PDB entry 8QZB | X-ray diffraction, 1.16 A resolution | chains A and B

[Chain A (and B)]
Protein: D-2-hydroxyacid dehydrogenase
Source organism: Haloferax mediterranei
Notes: chain B of this document is another copy of the same molecule, construct and numbering; everything in this record applies to it too
UniProtKB: Q2VEQ7 (DDH_HALMT); residue numbers follow UniProt; this construct covers 1-308
Sequence (308 residues; each row starts with the number of its first residue):
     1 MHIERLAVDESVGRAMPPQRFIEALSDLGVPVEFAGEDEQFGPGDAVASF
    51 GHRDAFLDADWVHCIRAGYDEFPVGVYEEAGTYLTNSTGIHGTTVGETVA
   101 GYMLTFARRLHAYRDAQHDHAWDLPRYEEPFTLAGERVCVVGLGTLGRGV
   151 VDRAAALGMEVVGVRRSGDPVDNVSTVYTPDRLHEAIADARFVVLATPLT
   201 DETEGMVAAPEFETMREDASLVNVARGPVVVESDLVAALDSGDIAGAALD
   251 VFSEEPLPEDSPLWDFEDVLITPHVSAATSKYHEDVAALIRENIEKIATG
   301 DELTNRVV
UniProt features mapped onto this chain:
  - active site: Arg-226, Glu-255, His-274 (Proton donor)
  - binding site (NAD(+)): Thr-145, Leu-146, Val-224 to Arg-226, Asp-250, His-274 to Ala-277
Bound ions: Na+ site 1: Thr-88, Thr-145 (together with NAD); Na+ site 2: Thr-132, Ala-134; Mg2+ site 1: Asp-172 (shared with 1 residue of chain C); Mg2+ site 2 near Glu-211 (its only coordinating residue here); Na+ site 3: Phe-212, Glu-213, Met-215, Asp-243; Mg2+ site 3 near Asp-265 (its only coordinating residue here)
Ligand contacts:
  - 2-Ketohexanoic acid (7N5): Ala-15, Arg-66, Ala-67, Gly-68, His-91, Arg-226, His-274, Ala-277, Ala-278, Tyr-282
  - NAD (nicotinamide-adenine-dinucleotide): Ala-67, Gly-68, Thr-88, Gly-89, His-91, Val-95, Val-141, Gly-142, Leu-143, Gly-144, Thr-145, Leu-146, Gly-147, Val-164, Arg-165, Arg-166, Pro-180, Ala-196, Thr-197, Pro-198, Leu-199, Thr-203, Met-206, Val-224, Ala-225, Arg-226, Asp-250, Val-251, His-274, Ser-276, Ala-277
What the authors report for this chain:
  - binding site for NAD: Arg-166
  - binding site for chloride ion: Arg-165, Ser-167
  - conformationally variable residues (loop rearrangement): Arg-165 to Val-171
  - binding site for 2-Ketohexanoic acid: Ala-67, Arg-226
  - catalytic residues: Glu-255 (by similarity / conservation)

[How chain A and chain B interact]
Contacting residue pairs - 123 pairs, chain A then chain B:
  Ala-15(A) / Tyr-127(B)
  Met-16(A) / Tyr-127(B)  hydrophobic
  Pro-17(A) / Tyr-127(B)
  Arg-20(A) / Tyr-127(B)
  Arg-20(A) / Glu-128(B)  salt bridge
  Thr-93(A) / Thr-132(B)
  Thr-93(A) / Ala-134(B)
  Thr-94(A) / Arg-108(B)
  Thr-94(A) / Thr-132(B)
  Glu-97(A) / Leu-104(B)
  Glu-97(A) / Arg-108(B)
  Glu-97(A) / Thr-132(B)
  Glu-97(A) / Leu-133(B)  hydrogen bond (side chain-backbone)
  Glu-97(A) / Ala-134(B)  hydrogen bond (side chain-backbone)
  Thr-98(A) / Arg-108(B)  hydrogen bond
  Ala-100(A) / Leu-104(B)  hydrophobic
  Gly-101(A) / Leu-104(B)
  Gly-101(A) / Leu-110(B)
  Tyr-102(A) / Leu-110(B)  hydrophobic
  Leu-104(A) / Glu-97(B)
  Leu-104(A) / Ala-100(B)  hydrophobic
  Leu-104(A) / Gly-101(B)
  Leu-104(A) / Leu-104(B)  hydrophobic
  Thr-105(A) / Leu-110(B)
  Arg-108(A) / Thr-94(B)
  Arg-108(A) / Glu-97(B)
  Arg-108(A) / Thr-98(B)  hydrogen bond
  Arg-108(A) / Val-275(B)
  Arg-108(A) / Ser-276(B)  hydrogen bond (side chain-backbone)
  Arg-108(A) / Ala-277(B)
  Arg-108(A) / Ala-278(B)  hydrogen bond (side chain-backbone)
  Leu-110(A) / Gly-101(B)
  Leu-110(A) / Thr-105(B)
  His-111(A) / Arg-114(B)
  Tyr-113(A) / Ile-271(B)
  Tyr-113(A) / Thr-272(B)
  Tyr-113(A) / Pro-273(B)
  Tyr-113(A) / Val-275(B)
  Arg-114(A) / His-111(B)
  Arg-114(A) / Asp-115(B)  salt bridge
  Arg-114(A) / Glu-267(B)  hydrogen bond (side chain-backbone)
  Arg-114(A) / Val-269(B)  hydrogen bond (side chain-backbone)
  Arg-114(A) / Leu-270(B)
  Asp-115(A) / Arg-114(B)  salt bridge
  Asp-115(A) / His-118(B)  salt bridge
  Gln-117(A) / Trp-264(B)  hydrogen bond (side chain-backbone)
  Gln-117(A) / Phe-266(B)
  Gln-117(A) / Val-269(B)  hydrogen bond (side chain-backbone)
  Gln-117(A) / Leu-270(B)
  Gln-117(A) / Ile-271(B)  hydrogen bond (side chain-backbone)
  His-118(A) / Asp-115(B)  salt bridge
  His-120(A) / Glu-259(B)  hydrogen bond (side chain-backbone)
  His-120(A) / Trp-264(B)
  His-120(A) / Asp-265(B)  salt bridge
  Ala-121(A) / Trp-264(B)
  Trp-122(A) / Phe-252(B)  hydrophobic
  Trp-122(A) / Pro-256(B)  hydrophobic
  Trp-122(A) / Leu-257(B)
  Trp-122(A) / Pro-273(B)
  Trp-122(A) / His-274(B)
  Asp-123(A) / Pro-273(B)
  Leu-124(A) / Pro-273(B)
  Pro-125(A) / Val-275(B)
  Tyr-127(A) / Ala-15(B)
  Tyr-127(A) / Met-16(B)  hydrophobic
  Tyr-127(A) / Pro-17(B)
  Tyr-127(A) / Arg-20(B)
  Tyr-127(A) / Thr-279(B)
  Tyr-127(A) / Ser-280(B)  hydrogen bond (side chain-backbone)
  Tyr-127(A) / Lys-281(B)
  Tyr-127(A) / Tyr-282(B)  hydrogen bond (side chain-backbone)
  Tyr-127(A) / His-283(B)  hydrogen bond
  Glu-128(A) / Arg-20(B)  salt bridge
  Glu-128(A) / Ser-280(B)
  Pro-130(A) / Ala-278(B)
  Pro-130(A) / Thr-279(B)
  Pro-130(A) / Ser-280(B)  hydrogen bond (backbone-backbone)
  Thr-132(A) / Thr-93(B)
  Thr-132(A) / Thr-94(B)
  Thr-132(A) / Glu-97(B)
  Leu-133(A) / Glu-97(B)  hydrogen bond (backbone-side chain)
  Ala-134(A) / Thr-93(B)
  Ala-134(A) / Glu-97(B)  hydrogen bond (backbone-side chain)
  Arg-153(A) / Leu-157(B)
  Ala-156(A) / Ala-156(B)  hydrophobic
  Leu-157(A) / Arg-153(B)
  Phe-252(A) / Trp-122(B)  hydrophobic
  Pro-256(A) / Trp-122(B)  hydrophobic
  Leu-257(A) / Trp-122(B)
  Glu-259(A) / His-120(B)  hydrogen bond (backbone-side chain)
  Trp-264(A) / Gln-117(B)  hydrogen bond (backbone-side chain)
  Trp-264(A) / His-120(B)
  Trp-264(A) / Ala-121(B)
  Asp-265(A) / His-120(B)  salt bridge
  Phe-266(A) / Gln-117(B)
  Glu-267(A) / Arg-114(B)  hydrogen bond (backbone-side chain)
  Val-269(A) / Arg-114(B)  hydrogen bond (backbone-side chain)
  Val-269(A) / Gln-117(B)  hydrogen bond (backbone-side chain)
  Leu-270(A) / Arg-114(B)
  Leu-270(A) / Gln-117(B)
  Ile-271(A) / Tyr-113(B)
  Ile-271(A) / Gln-117(B)  hydrogen bond (backbone-side chain)
  Thr-272(A) / Tyr-113(B)
  Pro-273(A) / Tyr-113(B)
  Pro-273(A) / Trp-122(B)
  Pro-273(A) / Asp-123(B)
  Pro-273(A) / Leu-124(B)
  His-274(A) / Trp-122(B)
  Val-275(A) / Arg-108(B)
  Val-275(A) / Tyr-113(B)
  Val-275(A) / Pro-125(B)
  Ser-276(A) / Arg-108(B)  hydrogen bond (backbone-side chain)
  Ala-277(A) / Arg-108(B)
  Ala-278(A) / Arg-108(B)  hydrogen bond (backbone-side chain)
  Ala-278(A) / Pro-130(B)
  Thr-279(A) / Tyr-127(B)
  Thr-279(A) / Pro-130(B)
  Ser-280(A) / Tyr-127(B)  hydrogen bond (backbone-side chain)
  Ser-280(A) / Glu-128(B)
  Ser-280(A) / Pro-130(B)  hydrogen bond (backbone-backbone)
  Lys-281(A) / Tyr-127(B)
  Tyr-282(A) / Tyr-127(B)  hydrogen bond (backbone-side chain)
  His-283(A) / Tyr-127(B)  hydrogen bond
Interface residues without a listed pair, chain A (63 interface residues in all): Ala-116, Phe-131, Glu-255, Leu-263
Interface residues without a listed pair, chain B (64 interface residues in all): Tyr-102, Ala-107, Ala-116, Phe-131, Glu-255, Leu-263

[In short]
The interface between chain A and chain B involves 63 residues on one side and 64 on the other, with 30
hydrogen bonds and 8 salt bridges. Polar pairs include Arg-20(A)/Glu-128(B), Arg-114(A)/Asp-115(B) and
Asp-115(A)/His-118(B). From the paper: the catalytic residue Glu-255(A); a binding site for chloride ion at
Arg-165(A) and Ser-167(A).
Both chains are D-2-hydroxyacid dehydrogenase (Haloferax mediterranei). Entry 8QZB (D-2-hydroxyacid
dehydrogenase (D2HDH) from Haloferax mediterranei in complex with 2-ketohexanoic acid, NAD+ and chloride (1.16
A ...) was determined by X-ray diffraction (same publication as 9IBE, 8QZA, 5MH6, 5MHA and 5MH5).
